PDB entry 3K0A | X-ray diffraction, 3.00 A resolution | chains A and B of the 6 polymer chains in the assembly

== Chain A ==
Molecule: Circadian clock protein kinase KaiC
From: Synechococcus elongatus PCC 7942
Notes: EC 2.7.11.1
UniProt: Q79PF4 (KAIC_SYNE7); residue numbers follow UniProt; this construct covers 1-519
Chain sequence (519 residues; row label = number of the first residue in the row):
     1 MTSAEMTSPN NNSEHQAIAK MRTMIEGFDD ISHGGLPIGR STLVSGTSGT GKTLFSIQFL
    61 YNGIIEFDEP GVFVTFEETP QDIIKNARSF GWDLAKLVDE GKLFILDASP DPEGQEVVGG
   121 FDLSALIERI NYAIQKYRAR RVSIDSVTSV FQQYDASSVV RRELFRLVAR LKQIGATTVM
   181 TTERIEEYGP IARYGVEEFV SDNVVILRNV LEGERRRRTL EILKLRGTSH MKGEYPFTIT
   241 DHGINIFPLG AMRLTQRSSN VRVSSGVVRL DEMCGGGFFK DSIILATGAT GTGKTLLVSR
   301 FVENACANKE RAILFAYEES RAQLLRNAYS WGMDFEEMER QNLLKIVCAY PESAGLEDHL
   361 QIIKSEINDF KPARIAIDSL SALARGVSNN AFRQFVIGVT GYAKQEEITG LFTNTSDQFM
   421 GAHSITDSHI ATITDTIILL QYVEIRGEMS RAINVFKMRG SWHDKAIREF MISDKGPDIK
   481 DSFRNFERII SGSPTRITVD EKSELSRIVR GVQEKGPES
Not modelled in the structure: 1-13
Construct notes: engineered mutation Ala431 (Ser in Q79PF4)
Modified positions: Thr426 (phosphothreonine; TPO); Thr432 (phosphothreonine; TPO)
Swiss-Prot annotation at these positions:
  - region: Gln115 to Asp122 (B-loop, required to bind KaiB and SasA), Pro248 to Asn260 (Linker), Arg488 to Ile497 (A-loop, interacts with KaiA)
  - active site: Glu77 (Proton acceptor in CI (KaiC 1)), Glu318 (Proton acceptor in CII (KaiC 2))
  - binding site (ATP): Gly49, Thr50, Gly51, Lys52, Thr53, Leu54, Ser89, Lys224, Leu225, Arg226, Thr228, His230, Thr240, Asp241, Thr290, Gly291, Thr292, Gly293, Lys294, Thr295 and 9 more in UniProt
  - binding site (Mg(2+)): Thr53, Thr295, Glu318
  - modified residue: Thr432 (Phosphothreonine)
  - mutagenesis: Thr42 (T42S: Extends the period of the circadian rhythm to 28 hours in reconstituted KaiABC complex. Decreased endogenous ATPase), Lys52 (K52A: Induces an arrhythmic phenotype, significantly reduced ATP-binding), Gly71 (G71A: Lowers the amplitude and distords the waveform of the circadian rhythm), Ala87 (A87V: In kaiC1; shortens the period of the circadian rhythm to 22 hours), Trp92 (W92F: Increases photoperiod in presence of KaiA and KaiB), Ala108 (A108E: No longer binds KaiB, no formation of KaiCBA, still phosphorylated; A108L: Reduced binding of KaiB, reduced formation of KaiCBA, still phosphorylated), Gly114 (G114A: Extends the period of the circadian rhythm to 27 hours), Gln115 (Q115A: Abolishes the circadian rhythm), Ser146 (S146P: CI hydrolysis rate halves, increases period of the circadian rhythm by nearly 50%; S146W: Loss of stable oscillation in presence of KaiA and KaiB), Gln153 (Q153A: Higher CI ATPase activity, clock speeds up), Ser157 (S157C: In kaiC2; extends the period of the circadian rhythm to 29 hours. Lower CI ATPase activity, clock slows down ...), Arg215 (R215C: In kaiC3; shortens the period of the circadian rhythm to 16 hours and decreases the interaction with KaiA), 32 further mutagenesis entries in UniProt
Metal / ion sites: Mg2+ site 1: Thr53 (together with ATP); Mg2+ site 2: Thr295, Glu318 (together with ATP)
Small-molecule neighbours:
  - ATP (adenosine-5'-triphosphate), molecule 1: Thr47, Ser48, Gly49, Thr50, Gly51, Lys52, Thr53, Leu54, Glu78, Ser89, Phe90, Arg218, Ile239, Thr240, Asp241
  - ATP, molecule 2: Phe199, Leu223, Lys224, Leu225, Arg226, Gly227, Thr228, Ser229, His230, Lys232
  - ATP, molecule 3: Ala289, Thr290, Gly291, Thr292, Gly293, Lys294, Thr295, Leu296, Glu318, Glu319, Ser330, Trp331, Tyr442, Arg451, Ile472, Ser473, Asp474
  - ATP, molecule 4: Thr432, Phe456, Lys457, Met458, Arg459, Gly460, Ser461, Trp462, His463, Lys465
What the authors report for this chain:
  - post-translational modification sites: Thr426, Thr432
  - mutagenesis - E318A: abolished catalytic activity
  - mutagenesis - I430A (Tm change 3 degC): decreased stability
  - mutagenesis - R385A: increased catalytic activity

== Chain B ==
Molecule: Circadian clock protein kinase KaiC
From: Synechococcus elongatus PCC 7942
Notes: EC 2.7.11.1
UniProt: Q79PF4 (KAIC_SYNE7); residue numbers follow UniProt; this construct covers 1-519
Chain sequence (519 residues; numbered 1 to 519; the number before each row is that of its first residue):
     1 MTSAEMTSPN NNSEHQAIAK MRTMIEGFDD ISHGGLPIGR STLVSGTSGT GKTLFSIQFL
    61 YNGIIEFDEP GVFVTFEETP QDIIKNARSF GWDLAKLVDE GKLFILDASP DPEGQEVVGG
   121 FDLSALIERI NYAIQKYRAR RVSIDSVTSV FQQYDASSVV RRELFRLVAR LKQIGATTVM
   181 TTERIEEYGP IARYGVEEFV SDNVVILRNV LEGERRRRTL EILKLRGTSH MKGEYPFTIT
   241 DHGINIFPLG AMRLTQRSSN VRVSSGVVRL DEMCGGGFFK DSIILATGAT GTGKTLLVSR
   301 FVENACANKE RAILFAYEES RAQLLRNAYS WGMDFEEMER QNLLKIVCAY PESAGLEDHL
   361 QIIKSEINDF KPARIAIDSL SALARGVSNN AFRQFVIGVT GYAKQEEITG LFTNTSDQFM
   421 GAHSITDSHI ATITDTIILL QYVEIRGEMS RAINVFKMRG SWHDKAIREF MISDKGPDIK
   481 DSFRNFERII SGSPTRITVD EKSELSRIVR GVQEKGPES
Not modelled in the structure: 1-13, 505-519
Construct notes: engineered mutation Ala431 (Ser in Q79PF4)
Modified positions: Thr432 (phosphothreonine; TPO)
Swiss-Prot annotation at these positions:
  - region: Gln115 to Asp122 (B-loop, required to bind KaiB and SasA), Pro248 to Asn260 (Linker), Arg488 to Ile497 (A-loop, interacts with KaiA)
  - active site: Glu77 (Proton acceptor in CI (KaiC 1)), Glu318 (Proton acceptor in CII (KaiC 2))
  - binding site (ATP): Gly49, Thr50, Gly51, Lys52, Thr53, Leu54, Ser89, Lys224, Leu225, Arg226, Thr228, His230, Thr240, Asp241, Thr290, Gly291, Thr292, Gly293, Lys294, Thr295 and 9 more in UniProt
  - binding site (Mg(2+)): Thr53, Thr295, Glu318
  - modified residue: Thr432 (Phosphothreonine)
  - mutagenesis: Thr42 (T42S: Extends the period of the circadian rhythm to 28 hours in reconstituted KaiABC complex. Decreased endogenous ATPase), Lys52 (K52A: Induces an arrhythmic phenotype, significantly reduced ATP-binding), Gly71 (G71A: Lowers the amplitude and distords the waveform of the circadian rhythm), Ala87 (A87V: In kaiC1; shortens the period of the circadian rhythm to 22 hours), Trp92 (W92F: Increases photoperiod in presence of KaiA and KaiB), Ala108 (A108E: No longer binds KaiB, no formation of KaiCBA, still phosphorylated; A108L: Reduced binding of KaiB, reduced formation of KaiCBA, still phosphorylated), Gly114 (G114A: Extends the period of the circadian rhythm to 27 hours), Gln115 (Q115A: Abolishes the circadian rhythm), Ser146 (S146P: CI hydrolysis rate halves, increases period of the circadian rhythm by nearly 50%; S146W: Loss of stable oscillation in presence of KaiA and KaiB), Gln153 (Q153A: Higher CI ATPase activity, clock speeds up), Ser157 (S157C: In kaiC2; extends the period of the circadian rhythm to 29 hours. Lower CI ATPase activity, clock slows down ...), Arg215 (R215C: In kaiC3; shortens the period of the circadian rhythm to 16 hours and decreases the interaction with KaiA), 32 further mutagenesis entries in UniProt
Metal / ion sites: Mg2+ site 1: Thr53, Asp145 (together with ATP); Mg2+ site 2: Thr290 (together with ATP); Mg2+ site 3: Thr295 (together with ATP)
Small-molecule neighbours:
  - ATP (adenosine-5'-triphosphate), molecule 1: Ser48, Gly49, Thr50, Gly51, Lys52, Thr53, Leu54, Glu78, Ser89, Phe90, Arg218, Ile239, Thr240, Asp241
  - ATP, molecule 2: Phe199, Leu223, Lys224, Leu225, Arg226, Gly227, Thr228, Ser229, His230, Lys232
  - ATP, molecule 3: Thr290, Gly291, Thr292, Gly293, Lys294, Thr295, Leu296, Glu318, Ser330, Trp331, Arg451, Ile472, Ser473, Asp474
  - ATP, molecule 4: Phe456, Lys457, Met458, Arg459, Gly460, Ser461, Trp462, His463, Lys465

== Interface between chain A and chain B ==
Residue-residue contacts - 117 pairs, chain A then chain B:
  Ser48(A) with Glu198(B); Phe199(B); Leu223(B); Lys224(B), hydrogen bond
  Gly49(A) with Lys224(B)
  Glu77(A) with Arg161(B), salt bridge; Phe199(B)
  Glu78(A) with Arg226(B), salt bridge
  Asp82(A) with Arg40(B), salt bridge; Lys172(B), salt bridge
  Lys85(A) with Glu14(B), hydrogen bond (side chain-backbone); Gln16(B), hydrogen bond (side chain-backbone); Arg40(B)
  Asn86(A) with Arg40(B), hydrogen bond; Arg226(B); Gly227(B)
  Arg88(A) with His15(B); Gln16(B)
  Ser89(A) with Gly227(B), hydrogen bond (side chain-backbone); Thr228(B), hydrogen bond (side chain-backbone)
  Pro110(A) with Phe165(B)
  Pro112(A) with Arg166(B); Arg170(B); Gln173(B)
  Ser149(A) with Arg161(B)
  Gln152(A) with Ser158(B); Arg161(B); Val196(B)
  Gln153(A) with Ser158(B), hydrogen bond (backbone-side chain)
  Tyr154(A) with Ser158(B)
  Glu183(A) with Arg161(B), salt bridge; Phe199(B)
  Arg184(A) with Phe199(B)
  Arg193(A) with Gly195(B), hydrogen bond (side chain-backbone); Phe199(B)
  Asn209(A) with Leu223(B)
  Leu211(A) with Tyr188(B), hydrophobic
  Glu214(A) with Arg217(B), salt bridge; Thr219(B); Gly233(B); Glu234(B), hydrogen bond (backbone-backbone)
  Arg215(A) with Lys232(B), hydrogen bond (side chain-backbone); Gly233(B); Glu234(B), hydrogen bond (side chain-backbone); Tyr235(B), hydrogen bond
  Arg216(A) with Arg208(B); Glu221(B), salt bridge
  Arg218(A) with Lys232(B)
  Thr290(A) with Ile425(B); Ala431(B); Phe456(B); Lys457(B), hydrogen bond
  Gly291(A) with Lys457(B)
  Ala316(A) with Leu254(B)
  Glu318(A) with Thr432(B)
  Glu319(A) with Leu254(B); Arg459(B)
  Ser320(A) with Leu254(B); Gln256(B)
  Arg321(A) with Leu254(B); Thr255(B)
  Ala322(A) with Gln256(B); Ser258(B)
  Gln323(A) with Ser258(B); Lys404(B); Asp435(B), hydrogen bond; Arg459(B)
  Arg326(A) with Ser258(B), hydrogen bond; Ser259(B), hydrogen bond (side chain-backbone); Asn260(B); Phe279(B); Asp281(B)
  Ser330(A) with Asn260(B)
  Cys348(A) with Leu254(B), hydrophobic
  Ala349(A) with Leu254(B)
  Tyr350(A) with Met252(B); Arg253(B); Leu254(B); Gln256(B)
  Glu352(A) with Gly250(B)
  Ser379(A) with Thr432(B)
  Ser381(A) with Thr432(B)
  Ala382(A) with Thr432(B)
  Arg385(A) with Arg393(B); Ile397(B); Thr432(B)
  Gly386(A) with Asn390(B)
  Thr415(A) with Thr432(B)
  Asp417(A) with Ser424(B); His429(B), salt bridge
  Gln418(A) with His423(B)
  Phe419(A) with Ala422(B); Ser424(B); Ile425(B), hydrophobic; Phe456(B), hydrophobic
  Met420(A) with His423(B); Ile490(B), hydrophobic
  Tyr442(A) with Phe456(B), hydrogen bond (side chain-backbone)
  Glu444(A) with Glu487(B); Arg488(B), hydrogen bond (side chain-backbone); Ile489(B), hydrogen bond (side chain-backbone); Ile490(B), hydrogen bond (side chain-backbone)
  Arg446(A) with Arg484(B)
  Gly447(A) with Ala466(B); Ile467(B), hydrogen bond (backbone-backbone); Ile489(B)
  Glu448(A) with Lys465(B); Ala466(B)
  Met449(A) with Lys465(B), hydrogen bond (backbone-backbone)
  Ser493(A) with Arg488(B)
  Pro494(A) with Glu487(B)
  Thr495(A) with Glu487(B)
  Arg496(A) with Arg484(B), hydrogen bond (side chain-backbone); Phe486(B), hydrogen bond (side chain-backbone); Glu487(B), salt bridge; Ile497(B)
  Arg507(A) with Glu504(B)
Interface residues without a listed pair, chain A (71 interface residues in all): Lys52, Glu116, Thr148, Ile185, Tyr317, Asn327, Trp331, Ser353, Arg451, Arg488, Val499
Interface residues without a listed pair, chain B (82 interface residues in all): Ala17, Ile18, Ser157, Arg162, Ala169, Gly189, Val204, Ser229, Arg257, Gln394, Leu439, Gly460, His463, Ser482, Phe483, Val499

== In short ==
The interface between chain A and chain B involves 71 residues on one side and 82 on the other, with 24
hydrogen bonds and 9 salt bridges. Polar contacts include Glu77(A)-Arg161(B), Glu78(A)-Arg226(B) and
Asp82(A)-Arg40(B). From the paper: E318A of chain A abolishes catalytic activity; modification sites Thr426(A)
and Thr432(A); 3 substitutions were tested in all.
Here chain A is Circadian clock protein kinase KaiC and chain B is Circadian clock protein kinase KaiC, both
from Synechococcus elongatus PCC 7942. Entry 3K0A (Crystal structure of the phosphorylation-site mutant S431A
of the KaiC circadian clock protein) was determined by X-ray diffraction together with 3JZM, 3K09, 3K0C, 3K0E
and 3K0F from the same study.
